Entry 7DCX (electron microscopy, 5.90 A resolution (low resolution: residue-level contacts below are approximate; hydrogen-bond / salt-bridge calls are withheld)); this record covers chains G and C of the 9 polymer chains in the assembly.

== Chain G ==
Molecule: The light chain of 3C1 fab
Organism: Mus musculus
Notes: antibody fragment or engineered binder
Sequence (214 residues; row label = number of the first residue in the row):
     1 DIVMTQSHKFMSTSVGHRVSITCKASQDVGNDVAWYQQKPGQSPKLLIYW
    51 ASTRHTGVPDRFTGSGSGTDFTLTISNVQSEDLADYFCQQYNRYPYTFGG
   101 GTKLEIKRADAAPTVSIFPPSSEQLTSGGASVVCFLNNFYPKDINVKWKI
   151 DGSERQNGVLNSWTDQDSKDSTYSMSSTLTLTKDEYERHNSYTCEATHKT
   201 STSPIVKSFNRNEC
Not modelled in the structure: 149-155, 188-214
Disulfide bonds: C23-C88

== Chain C ==
Molecule: Spike glycoprotein
Organism: Severe acute respiratory syndrome coronavirus 2
UniProtKB: P0DTC2 (SPIKE_SARS2); numbering as in UniProt (aligned over 1-1208)
Sequence (1261 residues; numbered 1 to 1261; the number before each row is that of its first residue):
     1 MFVFLVLLPLVSSQCVNLTTRTQLPPAYTNSFTRGVYYPDKVFRSSVLHS
    51 TQDLFLPFFSNVTWFHAIHVSGTNGTKRFDNPVLPFNDGVYFASTEKSNI
   101 IRGWIFGTTLDSKTQSLLIVNNATNVVIKVCEFQFCNDPFLGVYYHKNNK
   151 SWMESEFRVYSSANNCTFEYVSQPFLMDLEGKQGNFKNLREFVFKNIDGY
   201 FKIYSKHTPINLVRDLPQGFSALEPLVDLPIGINITRFQTLLALHRSYLT
   251 PGDSSSGWTAGAAAYYVGYLQPRTFLLKYNENGTITDAVDCALDPLSETK
   301 CTLKSFTVEKGIYQTSNFRVQPTESIVRFPNITNLCPFGEVFNATRFASV
   351 YAWNRKRISNCVADYSVLYNSASFSTFKCYGVSPTKLNDLCFTNVYADSF
   401 VIRGDEVRQIAPGQTGKIADYNYKLPDDFTGCVIAWNSNNLDSKVGGNYN
   451 YLYRLFRKSNLKPFERDISTEIYQAGSTPCNGVEGFNCYFPLQSYGFQPT
   501 NGVGYQPYRVVVLSFELLHAPATVCGPKKSTNLVKNKCVNFNFNGLTGTG
   551 VLTESNKKFLPFQQFGRDIADTTDAVRDPQTLEILDITPCSFGGVSVITP
   601 GTNTSNQVAVLYQDVNCTEVPVAIHADQLTPTWRVYSTGSNVFQTRAGCL
   651 IGAEHVNNSYECDIPIGAGICASYQTQTNSPGSASSVASQSIIAYTMSLG
   701 AENSVAYSNNSIAIPTNFTISVTTEILPVSMTKTSVDCTMYICGDSTECS
   751 NLLLQYGSFCTQLNRALTGIAVEQDKNTQEVFAQVKQIYKTPPIKDFGGF
   801 NFSQILPDPSKPSKRSFIEDLLFNKVTLADAGFIKQYGDCLGDIAARDLI
   851 CAQKFNGLTVLPPLLTDEMIAQYTSALLAGTITSGWTFGAGAALQIPFAM
   901 QMAYRFNGIGVTQNVLYENQKLIANQFNSAIGKIQDSLSSTASALGKLQD
   951 VVNQNAQALNTLVKQLSSNFGAISSVLNDILSRLDPPEAEVQIDRLITGR
  1001 LQSLQTYVTQQLIRAAEIRASANLAATKMSECVLGQSKRVDFCGKGYHLM
  1051 SFPQSAPHGVVFLHVTYVPAQEKNFTTAPAICHDGKAHFPREGVFVSNGT
  1101 HWFVTQRNFYEPQIITTDNTFVSGNCDVVIGIVNNTVYDPLQPELDSFKE
  1151 ELDKYFKNHTSPDVDLGDISGINASVVNIQKEIDRLNEVAKNLNESLIDL
  1201 QELGKYEQGSGYIPEAPRDGQAYVRKDGEWVLLSTFLENLYFQGDYKDDD
  1251 DKHHHHHHHHH
Not modelled in the structure: 1-13, 70-76, 248-254, 621-640, 677-688, 812, 828-853, 1148-1261
Construct notes: engineered mutation G682 (Arg in P0DTC2), S683 (Arg in P0DTC2), S685 (Arg in P0DTC2), P986 (Lys in P0DTC2), P987 (Val in P0DTC2); expression tag (1209-1261)
Disulfide bonds: C131-C166, C291-C301, C336-C361, C379-C432, C480-C488, C538-C590, C617-C649, C662-C671, C738-C760, C743-C749, C1032-C1043, C1082-C1126

== How chain G and chain C interact ==
Residue-residue contacts (28; chain G residue first):
  P119(G) with Q474(C)
  P120(G) with Q474(C); A475(C)
  S121(G) with A475(C)
  S122(G) with A475(C); G476(C); S477(C)
  L125(G) with A475(C)
  W148(G) with I468(C)
  Q156(G) with E465(C)
  N157(G) with N460(C); L461(C); K462(C); E465(C)
  T180(G) with K458(C)
  L181(G) with R454(C); K458(C)
  D184(G) with F456(C)
  E185(G) with F456(C); R457(C); K458(C)
  Y186(G) with Y473(C); Q474(C); A475(C); P491(C)
  E187(G) with Y489(C); F490(C); P491(C)

== Summary ==
Chain G and chain C form an interface of 14 and 17 residues respectively.
Chain G is the light chain of 3C1 fab (Mus musculus) and chain C is Spike glycoprotein (Severe acute
respiratory syndrome coronavirus 2); the structure, S-3C1-F3a structure, two RBDs are up and one RBD is down,
each RBD binds with a ..., was determined by electron microscopy (same publication as 7DCC, 7DD2 and 7DD8).
